PDB entry 6NNF | X-ray diffraction, 2.76 A resolution | chains H and L of the 8 polymer chains in the assembly

[Chain H]
Protein: 3H109L Fab heavy chain
Organism: Homo sapiens
Notes: antibody fragment or engineered binder
Chain sequence (244 residues; numbered 1 to 223 plus 21 insertion-coded residues; the number before each row is that of its first residue; a row labelled like 82A-82C holds insertion residues (82A, then the next letters in order)):
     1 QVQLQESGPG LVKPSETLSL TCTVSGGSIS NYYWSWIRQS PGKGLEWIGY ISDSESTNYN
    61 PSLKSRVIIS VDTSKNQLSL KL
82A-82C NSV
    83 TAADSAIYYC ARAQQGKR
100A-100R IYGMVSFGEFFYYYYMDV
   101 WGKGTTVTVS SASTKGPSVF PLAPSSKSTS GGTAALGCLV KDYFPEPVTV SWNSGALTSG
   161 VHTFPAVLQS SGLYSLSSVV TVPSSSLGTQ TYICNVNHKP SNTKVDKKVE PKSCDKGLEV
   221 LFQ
Not modelled in the structure: 127-131, 212-223
Disulfide bonds: Cys22-Cys92, Cys138-Cys194

[Chain L]
Protein: 3H109L Fab light chain
Organism: Homo sapiens
Notes: engineered mutation(s): E184M, S188M; antibody fragment or engineered binder
Chain sequence (217 residues; row label = number of the first residue in the row; a row labelled like 67A-67C holds insertion residues (67A, then the next letters in order)):
     3 SVTSYVRPLS VALGETASIS CGRQALGSRA VQWYQHRPGQ APILLIYNNQ DRPSGIPERF
    63 SGTPD
67A-67C INF
    68 GTRATLTISG VEAGDEADYY CHMWDSRS
95A-95C GFS
    96 WSFGGATRLT VLGQPKAAPS VTLFPPSSEE LQANKATLVC LISDFYPGAV TVAWKADSSP
   156 VKAGVETTTP SKQSNNKYAA SSYLSLTPMQ WKMHKSYSCQ VTHEGSTVEK TVAPTECS
Not modelled in the structure: 3-5, 211-213
Disulfide bonds: Cys23-Cys88, Cys135-Cys194

[Interface between chain H and chain L]
Pairs across the interface (81):
  Gln39(H) with His38(L), hydrogen bond; Gly41(L)
  Gly42(H) with Ser6(L)
  Gly44(H) with Ser6(L); Tyr87(L)
  Leu45(H) with Tyr87(L); Phe98(L), hydrophobic
  Trp47(H) with His89(L); Trp91(L), hydrophobic; Ser95C(L); Trp96(L); Phe98(L), hydrophobic
  Tyr50(H) with Phe95B(L); Trp96(L), hydrophobic
  Asn58(H) with Trp96(L)
  Tyr59(H) with Trp96(L)
  Asn60(H) with Trp96(L)
  Pro61(H) with Trp96(L)
  Tyr91(H) with Gly41(L); Gln42(L), hydrogen bond (side chain-backbone); Ala43(L), hydrophobic
  Arg100(H) with Arg31(L), hydrogen bond (side chain-backbone); Asn51(L); Asp67(L), salt bridge
  Tyr100B(H) with Ser30(L); Ser93(L)
  Phe100K(H) with Ser30(L); Ala32(L), hydrophobic; Trp91(L); Asp92(L); Ser93(L)
  Tyr100L(H) with Trp91(L)
  Tyr100M(H) with Ala32(L), hydrophobic; Gln34(L); Asn50(L), hydrogen bond; Trp91(L), hydrophobic
  Tyr100N(H) with Gln34(L), hydrogen bond (backbone-side chain); Trp91(L); Phe95B(L), hydrophobic
  Tyr100O(H) with Gln34(L); Tyr36(L); Tyr49(L), hydrophobic
  Met100P(H) with Tyr36(L), hydrogen bond (backbone-side chain); Leu46(L)
  Asp100Q(H) with Leu46(L)
  Trp101(H) with Pro44(L)
  Gly102(H) with Ala43(L)
  Phe120(H) with Ser122(L); Glu125(L)
  Pro121(H) with Ser122(L), hydrogen bond (backbone-side chain); Glu124(L)
  Leu122(H) with Phe119(L), hydrophobic; Val134(L), hydrophobic
  Ala123(H) with Phe119(L)
  Ala135(H) with Phe119(L)
  Leu139(H) with Glu125(L); Thr132(L); Val134(L), hydrophobic
  Lys141(H) with Lys130(L); Thr132(L)
  His162(H) with Ser138(L); Gln168(L)
  Phe164(H) with Leu136(L), hydrophobic; Ile137(L); Ser138(L); Ala175(L); Ser176(L)
  Pro165(H) with Thr163(L); Ser166(L); Ser176(L)
  Val167(H) with Glu161(L); Thr163(L); Tyr178(L), hydrophobic
  Gln169(H) with Glu161(L)
  Ser170(H) with Glu161(L), hydrogen bond (backbone-side chain)
  Ser175(H) with Tyr178(L), hydrogen bond (backbone-side chain)
  Leu176(H) with Tyr178(L)
  Ser177(H) with Leu136(L); Tyr178(L), hydrogen bond (backbone-side chain)
  Val179(H) with Leu136(L), hydrophobic
  Lys207(H) with Glu124(L)
Other interface residues (no listed pair), chain H (48 interface residues in all): Ile37, Lys43, Glu46, Ile48, Gly49, Ile89, Leu136, Ala166
Other interface residues (no listed pair), chain L (46 interface residues in all): Thr117, Pro120, Thr162, Ala174

[Summary]
Chain H and chain L form an interface of 48 and 46 residues respectively, with 10 hydrogen bonds and 1 salt
bridge. Polar pairs include Arg100(H)-Asp67(L), Gln39(H)-His38(L) and Tyr91(H)-Gln42(L).
Here chain H is 3H109L Fab heavy chain and chain L is 3H109L Fab light chain, both from Homo sapiens. Entry
6NNF (Crystal Structure of HIV-1 BG505 SOSIP.664 Prefusion Env Trimer Bound to VRC01 FR3-03 scFv in Complex
...) was determined by X-ray diffraction, deposited together with 6NM6 and 6NNJ.
